Entry 2V04 (X-ray diffraction, 2.10 A resolution); this record covers chain A.

[Chain A]
Molecule: Choline binding protein F
From: Streptococcus pneumoniae
UniProtKB: Q8DR52 (Q8DR52_STRR6); residues 1-311 here correspond to UniProt positions 28-338 (UniProt number = residue number + 27)
Chain sequence (311 residues; numbered 1 to 311; the number before each row is that of its first residue):
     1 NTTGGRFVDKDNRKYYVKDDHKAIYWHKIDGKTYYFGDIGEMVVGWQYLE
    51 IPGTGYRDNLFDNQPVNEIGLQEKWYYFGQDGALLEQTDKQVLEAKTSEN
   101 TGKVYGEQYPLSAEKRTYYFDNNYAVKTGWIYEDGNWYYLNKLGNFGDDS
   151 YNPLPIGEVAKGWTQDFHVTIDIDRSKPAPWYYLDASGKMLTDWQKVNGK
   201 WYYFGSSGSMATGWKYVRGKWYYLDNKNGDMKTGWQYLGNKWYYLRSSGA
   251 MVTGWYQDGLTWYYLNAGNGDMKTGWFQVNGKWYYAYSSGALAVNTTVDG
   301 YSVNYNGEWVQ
Ligand contacts:
  - choline ion (CHT), molecule 1: Trp-130, Trp-137, Tyr-182, Met-190, Ser-207
  - choline ion (CHT), molecule 2: Trp-163, Trp-181, Tyr-202, Met-210, Asn-228
  - choline ion (CHT), molecule 3: Trp-194, Trp-201, Tyr-222, Met-231, Ser-248
  - choline ion (CHT), molecule 4: Trp-214, Trp-221, Tyr-243, Met-251, Gly-268, Asn-269
  - choline ion (CHT), molecule 5: Trp-235, Trp-242, Asp-258, Tyr-263, Met-272, Ser-289
  - choline ion (CHT), molecule 6: Trp-255, Trp-262, Tyr-284, Leu-292, Asn-306
  - choline ion (CHT), molecule 7: Trp-276, Trp-283, Tyr-301, Trp-309
Reported in the primary citation:
  - contacts within the chain: Asp-89/Lys-90 (salt bridge)
  - binding site for choline ion: Trp-235, Trp-242, Tyr-263, Met-272

[Summary]
Ligands of chain A: 7 copies of choline ion. The paper reports a binding site for choline ion at Trp-235,
Trp-242 and Tyr-263 among others; contacts within the chain involving Asp-89 and Lys-90.
Chain A is Choline binding protein F (Streptococcus pneumoniae); the structure, Crystal structure of choline
binding protein F from streptococcus pneumoniae, was determined by X-ray diffraction (same publication as
2VYU).
